Entry 3IYW (electron microscopy, 13.70 A resolution (very low resolution: no residue pairs are listed; an interface is given only as per-side residue counts)); this record covers chains A and C of the 7 polymer chains in the assembly.

== Chain A (and C) ==
Name: Envelope glycoprotein
Source organism: West Nile virus
Notes: fragment: ectodomain of viral surface protein; chain C of this document is another copy of the same molecule, construct and numbering; everything in this record applies to it too
UniProtKB: Q91R02 (Q91R02_WNV); residues 1-400 here = UniProt positions 1-400
Chain sequence (400 residues; numbered 1 to 400; the number before each row is that of its first residue):
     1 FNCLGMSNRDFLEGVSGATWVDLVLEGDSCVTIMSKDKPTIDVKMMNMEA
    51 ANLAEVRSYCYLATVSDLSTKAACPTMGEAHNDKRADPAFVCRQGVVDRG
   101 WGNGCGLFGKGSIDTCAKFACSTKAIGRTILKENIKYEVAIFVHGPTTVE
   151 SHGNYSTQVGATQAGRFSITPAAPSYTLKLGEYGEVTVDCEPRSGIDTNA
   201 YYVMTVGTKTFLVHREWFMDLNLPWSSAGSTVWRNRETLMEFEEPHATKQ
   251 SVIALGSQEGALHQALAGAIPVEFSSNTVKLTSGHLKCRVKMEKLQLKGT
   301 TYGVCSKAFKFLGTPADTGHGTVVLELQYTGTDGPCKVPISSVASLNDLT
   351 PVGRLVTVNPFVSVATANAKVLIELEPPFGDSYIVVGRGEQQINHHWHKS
Disulfides: Cys3-Cys30, Cys60-Cys121, Cys74-Cys105, Cys92-Cys116, Cys190-Cys288, Cys305-Cys336

== How chain A and chain C interact ==
At this resolution (14 A) residue pairs are not listed: 15 residues of chain A and 13 of chain C lie at the interface.

== In short ==
Chain A and chain C form an interface of 15 and 13 residues respectively.
Chain A and chain C are both Envelope glycoprotein (West Nile virus); the structure, West Nile virus in
complex with Fab fragments of MAb CR4354 (fitted coordinates of envelope proteins ..., was determined by
electron microscopy together with 3N9G from the same study.
